6CNF - chains A and E of the 21 polymer chains in the assembly; structure by electron microscopy, 4.50 A resolution (low resolution: residue-level contacts below are approximate; hydrogen-bond / salt-bridge calls are withheld).

== Chain A ==
Name: DNA-directed RNA polymerase III subunit RPC1
From: Saccharomyces cerevisiae (strain ATCC 204508 / S288c)
Notes: EC 2.7.7.6
Reference sequence: P04051 (RPC1_YEAST); numbering as in UniProt (aligned over 1-1460)
Sequence (1460 residues; each row starts with the number of its first residue):
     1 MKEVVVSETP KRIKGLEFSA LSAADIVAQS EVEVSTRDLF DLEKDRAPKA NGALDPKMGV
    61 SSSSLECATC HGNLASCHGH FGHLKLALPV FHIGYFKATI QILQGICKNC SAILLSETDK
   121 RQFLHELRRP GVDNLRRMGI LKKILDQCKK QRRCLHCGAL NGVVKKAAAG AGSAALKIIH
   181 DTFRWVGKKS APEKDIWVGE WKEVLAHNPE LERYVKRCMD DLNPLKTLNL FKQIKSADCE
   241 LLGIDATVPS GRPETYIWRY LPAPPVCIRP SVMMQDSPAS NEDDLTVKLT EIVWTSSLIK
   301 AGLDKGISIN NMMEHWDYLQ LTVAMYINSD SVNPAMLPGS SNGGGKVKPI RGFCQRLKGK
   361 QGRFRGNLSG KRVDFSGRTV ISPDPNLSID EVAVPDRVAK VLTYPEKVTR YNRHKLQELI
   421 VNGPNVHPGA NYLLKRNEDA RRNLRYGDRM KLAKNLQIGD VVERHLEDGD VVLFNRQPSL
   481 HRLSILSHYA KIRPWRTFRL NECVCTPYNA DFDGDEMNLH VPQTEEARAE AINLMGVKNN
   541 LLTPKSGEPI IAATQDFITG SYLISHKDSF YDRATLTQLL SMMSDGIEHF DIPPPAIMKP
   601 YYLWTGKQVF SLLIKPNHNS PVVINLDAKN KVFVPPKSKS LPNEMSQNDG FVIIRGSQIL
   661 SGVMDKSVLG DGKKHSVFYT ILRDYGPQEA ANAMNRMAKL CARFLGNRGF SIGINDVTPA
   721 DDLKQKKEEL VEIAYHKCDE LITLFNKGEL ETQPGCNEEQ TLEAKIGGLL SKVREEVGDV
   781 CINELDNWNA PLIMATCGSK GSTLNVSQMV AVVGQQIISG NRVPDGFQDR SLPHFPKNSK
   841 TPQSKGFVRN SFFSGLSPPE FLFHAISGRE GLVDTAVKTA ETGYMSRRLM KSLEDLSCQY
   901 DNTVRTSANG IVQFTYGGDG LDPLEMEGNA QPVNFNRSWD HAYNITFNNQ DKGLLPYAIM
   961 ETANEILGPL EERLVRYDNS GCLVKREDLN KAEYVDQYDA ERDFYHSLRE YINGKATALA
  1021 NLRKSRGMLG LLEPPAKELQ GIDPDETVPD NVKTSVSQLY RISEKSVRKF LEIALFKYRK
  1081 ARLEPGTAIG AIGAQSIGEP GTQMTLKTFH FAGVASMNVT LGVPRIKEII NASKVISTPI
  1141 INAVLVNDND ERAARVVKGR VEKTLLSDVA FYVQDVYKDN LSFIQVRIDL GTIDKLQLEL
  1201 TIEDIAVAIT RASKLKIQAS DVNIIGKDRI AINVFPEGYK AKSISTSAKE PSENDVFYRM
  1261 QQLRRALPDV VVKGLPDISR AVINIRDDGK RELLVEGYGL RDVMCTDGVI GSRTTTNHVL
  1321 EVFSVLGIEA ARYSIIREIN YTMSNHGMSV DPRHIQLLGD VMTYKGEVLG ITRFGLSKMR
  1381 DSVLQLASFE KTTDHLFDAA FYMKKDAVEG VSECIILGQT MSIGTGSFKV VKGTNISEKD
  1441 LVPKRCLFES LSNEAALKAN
Not modelled in the structure: 1, 1101-1116, 1237-1251
Curated features (UniProtKB/Swiss-Prot):
  - region: P858 to E870 (Bridging helix)
  - binding site (Zn(2+)): C67, C70, C77, H80, C107, C110, C154
  - binding site (Mg(2+)): D511, D513, D515

== Chain E ==
Name: DNA-directed RNA polymerases I, II, and III subunit RPABC1
From: Saccharomyces cerevisiae (strain ATCC 204508 / S288c)
Reference sequence: P20434 (RPAB1_YEAST); residues 1-215 here = UniProt positions 1-215
Sequence (215 residues; numbered 1 to 215; the number before each row is that of its first residue):
     1 MDQENERNIS RLWRAFRTVK EMVKDRGYFI TQEEVELPLE DFKAKYCDSM GRPQRKMMSF
    61 QANPTEESIS KFPDMGSLWV EFCDEPSVGV KTMKTFVIHI QEKNFQTGIF VYQNNITPSA
   121 MKLVPSIPPA TIETFNEAAL VVNITHHELV PKHIRLSSDE KRELLKRYRL KESQLPRIQR
   181 ADPVALYLGL KRGEVVKIIR KSETSGRYAS YRICM

== Chain A / chain E interface ==
Pairs across the interface (69):
  R129(A) - R192(E)
  R905(A) - L170(E)
  N909(A) - Q174(E)
  G910(A) - Q174(E)
  I911(A) - Q174(E)
  I911(A) - L175(E)
  I911(A) - P176(E)
  V912(A) - P176(E)
  F914(A) - S210(E)
  F914(A) - Y211(E)
  G917(A) - Y208(E)
  G918(A) - S205(E)
  G918(A) - Y208(E)
  N979(A) - E160(E)
  S980(A) - E160(E)
  S980(A) - E163(E)
  A992(A) - R207(E)
  E993(A) - K152(E)
  E993(A) - I154(E)
  E993(A) - K197(E)
  E993(A) - I199(E)
  Y994(A) - K197(E)
  V995(A) - K197(E)
  V995(A) - I199(E)
  V995(A) - R207(E)
  V995(A) - A209(E)
  D996(A) - R167(E)
  D996(A) - Y168(E)
  A1000(A) - S205(E)
  E1199(A) - Q3(E)
  K1273(A) - R7(E)
  M1304(A) - H147(E)
  C1305(A) - R11(E)
  C1305(A) - V141(E)
  G1311(A) - H147(E)
  S1312(A) - H146(E)
  S1312(A) - H147(E)
  S1312(A) - E148(E)
  R1313(A) - H147(E)
  T1314(A) - H147(E)
  F1323(A) - Q179(E)
  S1324(A) - P183(E)
  V1325(A) - P183(E)
  L1326(A) - I144(E)
  L1326(A) - L149(E)
  L1326(A) - V150(E)
  L1326(A) - D182(E)
  L1326(A) - P183(E)
  L1326(A) - V184(E)
  G1327(A) - D182(E)
  I1328(A) - I178(E)
  I1328(A) - Q179(E)
  I1328(A) - D182(E)
  I1328(A) - R212(E)
  E1329(A) - H153(E)
  E1329(A) - I198(E)
  E1329(A) - R200(E)
  E1329(A) - R212(E)
  A1330(A) - L149(E)
  A1330(A) - V150(E)
  R1332(A) - R200(E)
  R1332(A) - R212(E)
  Y1333(A) - S202(E)
  Q1356(A) - T204(E)
  T1363(A) - R212(E)
  Y1364(A) - P176(E)
  K1365(A) - R177(E)
  G1366(A) - Q179(E)
  E1367(A) - Q179(E)
Also at the interface, not in a pair above, chain A (56 interface residues in all): D133, R136, D901, Q913, T915, A930, G981, Q997, D999, R1301, D1307, T1315, P1352, R1353, D1360
Also at the interface, not in a pair above, chain E (48 interface residues in all): S10, K71, A139, V142, P151, D159, M215

== In short ==
The interface between chain A and chain E involves 56 residues on one side and 48 on the other. UniProt lists
7 Zn2+-binding residues and 3 Mg2+-binding residues on chain A.
Chain A is DNA-directed RNA polymerase III subunit RPC1 and chain E is DNA-directed RNA polymerases I, II, and
III subunit RPABC1, both from Saccharomyces cerevisiae (strain ATCC 204508 / S288c); the structure, Yeast RNA
polymerase III elongation complex, was determined by electron microscopy together with 6CNB, 6CNC and 6CND
from the same study.
